PDB entry 1S9Q | X-ray diffraction, 2.20 A resolution | chains A and B

== Chain A (and B) ==
Name: Estrogen-related receptor gamma
Source organism: Mus musculus
Notes: chain B of this document is another copy of the same molecule, construct and numbering; everything in this record applies to it too
UniProt: P62509 (ERR3_MOUSE); residue numbers follow UniProt; this construct covers 229-458
Amino-acid sequence (251 residues; each row starts with the number of its first residue):
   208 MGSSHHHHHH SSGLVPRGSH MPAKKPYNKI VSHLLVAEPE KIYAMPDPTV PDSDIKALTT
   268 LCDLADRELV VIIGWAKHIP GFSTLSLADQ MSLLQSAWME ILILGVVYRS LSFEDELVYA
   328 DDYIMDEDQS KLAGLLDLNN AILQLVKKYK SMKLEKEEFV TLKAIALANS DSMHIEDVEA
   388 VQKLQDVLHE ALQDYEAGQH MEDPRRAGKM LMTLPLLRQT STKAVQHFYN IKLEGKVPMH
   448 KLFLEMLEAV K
Disordered / not traced: 208-231, 443, 457-458 (chain B: 208-233, 439-444, 456-458)
Differences from the reference sequence: cloning artifact (208-211, 218-228); expression tag (212-217)
Ligand contacts:
  - cholic acid (CHD): Asp273, Leu276, Val277, Ile280, Gln302, Trp305, Tyr436
  - 4-hydroxytamoxifen (OHT): Leu265, Leu268, Cys269, Leu271, Ala272, Asp273, Glu275, Leu276, Trp305, Met306, Leu309, Val313, Arg316, Tyr326, Leu342, Leu345, Asn346, Ile349, Ala431, His434, Phe435, Ile438
UniProt features mapped onto this chain:
  - mutagenesis: Leu449 (L449A: Loss of transcriptional activation; when associated with A-450), Phe450 (F450A: Loss of transcriptional activation; when associated with A-449), Met453 (M453A: Loss of transcriptional activation; when associated with A-454), Leu454 (L454A: Loss of transcriptional activation; when associated with A-453)

== Chain A / chain B interface ==
Residue-residue contacts (43):
  Gln351(A) with Asp378(B), hydrogen bond (side chain-backbone); Ser379(B)
  Lys354(A) with Val385(B)
  Lys355(A) with Asp378(B), salt bridge
  Asn376(A) with Met419(B), hydrogen bond (side chain-backbone)
  Asp378(A) with Gln351(B), hydrogen bond (backbone-side chain); Leu423(B)
  Ser379(A) with Gln351(B)
  Met380(A) with Gln351(B)
  Val385(A) with Lys354(B)
  Gln389(A) with Lys355(B), hydrogen bond
  Gln392(A) with Lys355(B), hydrogen bond
  Asp393(A) with Lys416(B)
  His396(A) with Arg412(B); Gly415(B); Lys416(B); Met419(B)
  Glu397(A) with Arg412(B), salt bridge
  Gln400(A) with Arg412(B)
  Pro411(A) with Gln400(B)
  Arg412(A) with His396(B); Glu397(B), salt bridge; Gln400(B), hydrogen bond
  Gly415(A) with His396(B); Leu418(B)
  Lys416(A) with Asp393(B), salt bridge; His396(B)
  Leu418(A) with Gly415(B); Met419(B), hydrophobic
  Met419(A) with Asn376(B), hydrogen bond (backbone-side chain); His396(B); Leu418(B), hydrophobic
  Leu421(A) with Pro422(B), hydrophobic
  Pro422(A) with Leu421(B), hydrophobic; Pro422(B); Arg425(B)
  Leu423(A) with Asp378(B); Arg425(B)
  Arg425(A) with Pro422(B); Leu423(B); Gln426(B), hydrogen bond
  Gln426(A) with Arg425(B), hydrogen bond
  Gln433(A) with Gln433(B), hydrogen bond
Also at the interface, not in a pair above, chain A (27 interface residues in all): Ile372
Also at the interface, not in a pair above, chain B (26 interface residues in all): Ile372, Met380, Gln392, Lys430

== Summary ==
The interface between chain A and chain B involves 27 residues on one side and 26 on the other; the contacts
include 10 hydrogen bonds and 4 salt bridges. Among the polar pairs are Lys355(A)-Asp378(B),
Glu397(A)-Arg412(B) and Lys416(A)-Asp393(B). Chain A binds 4-hydroxytamoxifen and cholic acid.
Chain A and chain B are both Estrogen-related receptor gamma (Mus musculus); the structure, crystal structure
of the ligand-binding domain of the estrogen-related receptor gamma in complex with 4-hydroxytamoxifen, was
determined by X-ray diffraction together with 1TFC, 1S9P and 1VJB from the same study.
